Entry 2B1L (X-ray diffraction, 1.90 A resolution); this record covers chain A.

[Chain A]
Protein: Thiol:disulfide interchange protein dsbE
From: Escherichia coli
Notes: engineered mutation(s): N-terminal 57 residue deletion mutant
UniProt: P0AA86 (DSBE_ECOLI); residues 58-185 here = UniProt positions 58-185
Sequence (129 residues; row label = number of the first residue in the row):
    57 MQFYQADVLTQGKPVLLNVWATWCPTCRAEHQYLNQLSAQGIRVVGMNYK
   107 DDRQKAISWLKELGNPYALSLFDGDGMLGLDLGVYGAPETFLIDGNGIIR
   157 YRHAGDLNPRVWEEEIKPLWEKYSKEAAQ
Unresolved in the structure: 185
Construct notes: initiating methionine (57)
Swiss-Prot annotation at these positions:
  - mutagenesis: C80 (C80S: Drastic decrease in activity), C83 (C83S: Drastic decrease in activity)
Cystine bridges: C80-C83

[In short]
UniProt lists 2 mutagenesis sites.
Chain A is Thiol:disulfide interchange protein dsbE (Escherichia coli); the structure, Crystal structure of
N-terminal 57 residue deletion mutant of E. coli CcmG protein(residues 58-185), was determined by X-ray
diffraction, deposited together with 2G0F and 2B1K.
